Entry 6IJA (X-ray diffraction, 3.21 A resolution); this record covers chain A.

== Chain A ==
Molecule: UDP-glycosyltransferase 89C1
From: Arabidopsis thaliana
Notes: EC 2.4.1.-
Reference sequence: Q9LNE6 (U89C1_ARATH); residue numbers follow UniProt; this construct covers 1-435
Amino-acid sequence (435 residues; numbered 1 to 435; the number before each row is that of its first residue):
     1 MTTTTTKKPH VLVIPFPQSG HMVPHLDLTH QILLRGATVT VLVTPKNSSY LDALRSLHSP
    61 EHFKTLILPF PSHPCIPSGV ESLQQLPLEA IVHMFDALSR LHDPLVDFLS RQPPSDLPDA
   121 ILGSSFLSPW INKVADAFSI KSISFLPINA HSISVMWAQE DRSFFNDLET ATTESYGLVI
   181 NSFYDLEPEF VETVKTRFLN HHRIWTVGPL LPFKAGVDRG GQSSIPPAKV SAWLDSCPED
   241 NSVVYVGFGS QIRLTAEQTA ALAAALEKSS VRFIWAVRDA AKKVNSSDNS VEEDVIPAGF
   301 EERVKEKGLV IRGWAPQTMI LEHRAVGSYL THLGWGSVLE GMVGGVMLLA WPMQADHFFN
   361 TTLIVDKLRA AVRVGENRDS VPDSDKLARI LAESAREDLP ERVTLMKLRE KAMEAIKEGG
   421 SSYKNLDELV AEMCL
Not modelled in the structure: 1-4, 215-217, 284-296
Residues lining bound ligands: UDP-L-rhamnose (AWU; [[(2R,3S,4R,5R)-5-[2,4-bis(oxidanylidene)pyrimidin-1-yl]-3,4-bis(oxidanyl)oxolan-2-yl]methoxy-oxidanyl-phosphoryl] [(2R,3R,4R,5R,6S)-6-methyl-3,4,5-tris(oxidanyl)oxan-2-yl] hydrogen phosphate): Gln18, Ser19, Gly20, His21, Val23, Leu88, Phe126, Pro147, Ile148, Arg219, Phe248, Gly249, Ser250, Gln251, Arg278, Gly313, Trp314, Ala315, Gln317, His332, Gly334, Trp335, Gly336, Ser337, Glu340, Ala355, Asp356, His357
Swiss-Prot annotation at these positions:
  - active site: His21 (Proton acceptor), Asp119 (Charge relay)
  - binding site (UDP): Gln18, Ser250, Ala315, His332, Gly336, Ser337, Glu340
  - binding site (UDP-beta-L-rhamnose): Gln18, Ser250, Ala315, His332, Gly336, Ser337, Glu340
  - binding site (quercetin): His21
  - mutagenesis: Gln18 (Q18G: Slight decrease in catalytic activity), His21 (H21A: Almost complete loss of catalytic activity; H21N: Reduces catalytic activity 5.4-fold), Leu88 (L88A/G/S: Reduces catalytic activity 1.6-fold), Ser124 (S124A: No effect on catalytic activity; S124D: Slight decrease in catalytic activity), Pro147 (P147A: Slight decrease in catalytic activity; P147T: Complete loss of catalytic activity), Ile148 (I148A/S: Reduces catalytic activity 4.3-fold), Ser163 (S163A: Slight decrease in catalytic activity), Trp335 (W335A: Reduces catalytic activity 6.5-fold), Gly336 (G336N: Slight decrease in catalytic activity), Gln354 (Q354A: Reduces catalytic activity 2.2-fold), Asp356 (D356A: Complete loss of catalytic activity), His357 (H357A/Q: No effect on catalytic activity)

== Summary ==
Chain A binds UDP-L-rhamnose. Curated annotation (UniProt) lists active-site residues His21 and Asp119, 7
UDP-binding residues, 7 UDP-beta-L-rhamnose-binding residues and quercetin-binding residue His21.
Chain A is UDP-glycosyltransferase 89C1 (Arabidopsis thaliana); the structure, Crystal Structure of
Arabidopsis thaliana UGT89C1 complexed with UDP-L-rhamnose, was determined by X-ray diffraction together with
6IJ7 and 6IJD from the same study.
